5HHW - chain A; structure by X-ray diffraction, 1.79 A resolution.

Chain A:
Name: Insulin receptor
Source organism: Homo sapiens
Notes: EC 2.7.10.1; fragment: Kinase domain, residues 1005-1310
Reference sequence: P06213 (INSR_HUMAN); residue numbers follow UniProt; this construct covers 1005-1310
Sequence (307 residues; numbered 1004 to 1310; the number before each row is that of its first residue):
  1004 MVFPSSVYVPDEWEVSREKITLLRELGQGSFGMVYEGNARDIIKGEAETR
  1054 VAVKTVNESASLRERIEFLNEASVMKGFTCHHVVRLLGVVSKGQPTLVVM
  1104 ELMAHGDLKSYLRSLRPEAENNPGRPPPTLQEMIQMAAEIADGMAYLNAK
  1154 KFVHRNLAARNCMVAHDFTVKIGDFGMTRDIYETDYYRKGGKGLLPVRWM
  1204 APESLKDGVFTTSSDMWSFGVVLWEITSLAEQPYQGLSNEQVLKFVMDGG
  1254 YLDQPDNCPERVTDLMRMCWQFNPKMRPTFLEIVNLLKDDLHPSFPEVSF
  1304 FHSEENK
Not modelled in the structure: 1004
Differences from the reference sequence: initiating methionine (1004); engineered mutation Ser1008 (Cys in P06213), Asn1159 (Asp in P06213)
UniProt features mapped onto this chain:
  - binding site (ATP): Ser1033, Lys1057, Glu1104 to Asp1110, Arg1163, Asn1164, Asp1177
  - modified residue: Tyr1011 (Phosphotyrosine), Cys1083 (S-nitrosocysteine), Tyr1185 (Phosphotyrosine), Tyr1189 (Phosphotyrosine), Tyr1190 (Phosphotyrosine)
  - cross-link: Lys1079 (Glycyl lysine isopeptide (Lys-Gly) (interchain with G-Cter in ubiquitin))
  - natural variant: Arg1020 (R1020Q: In IRAN type A), Gly1035 (G1035V: In IRAN type A), Val1054 (V1054M: In IRAN type A; uncertain significance), Ala1055 (A1055V: In IRAN type A), Ala1075 (A1075D: In IRAN type A), Lys1095 (K1095E: In a subject with non-insulin dependent diabetes mellitus), Arg1119 (R1119W: In LEPRCH), Ile1143 (I1143T: In RMS), Arg1158 (R1158Q: In T2D; R1158W: In RMS), Ala1161 (A1161T: In IRAN type A), Ala1162 (A1162E: In IRAN type A), Met1180 (M1180I: In a patient with insulin resistance), 6 further natural variant entries in UniProt
  - mutagenesis: Tyr1011 (Y1011A: Increases kinase activity), Lys1057 (K1057A: Abolishes the kinase activity and abolishes interaction with IRS1, SHC1, GRB7 and PIK3R1; K1057M/R: Abolishes the kinase activity), Lys1079 (K1079R: Increased cell surface stability), Cys1083 (C1083A: Reduced S-nitrosylation by BLVRB, leading to increased receptor tyrosine kinase activity), Arg1163 (R1163Q: Loss of kinase activity), Tyr1189 (Y1189F: Reduced interaction with GRB7), Tyr1190 (Y1190F: Strongly reduced interaction with GRB7)
Small-molecule neighbours: cis- (60O; 7-[3-(azetidin-1-ylmethyl)cyclobutyl]-5-[3-[[(2R)-oxan-2-yl]methoxy]phenyl]pyrrolo[2,3-d]pyrimidin-4-amine): Leu1029, Gly1030, Gln1031, Ser1033, Phe1034, Val1037, Ala1055, Lys1057, Phe1071, Glu1074, Ala1075, Met1078, Val1087, Val1101, Met1103, Glu1104, Leu1105, Met1106, Asp1110, Arg1163, Met1166, Gly1176, Asp1177

Summary:
Bound to chain A: cis-. UniProt lists 12 ATP-binding residues and 7 mutagenesis sites.
Chain A is Insulin receptor (Homo sapiens); the structure, Crystal structure of insulin receptor kinase domain
in complex with
cis-(R)-7-(3-(azetidin-1-ylmethyl)cyclobutyl)-5-(3-((tetrahydro-2H-pyran-2-yl)methoxy)phenyl)-7H-pyrrolo[2,3-d]pyrimidin-4-amine,
was determined by X-ray diffraction together with 5HZN from the same study.
